Entry 8RM9 (electron microscopy, 4.06 A resolution (low resolution: residue-level contacts below are approximate; hydrogen-bond / salt-bridge calls are withheld)); this record covers chains n and q of the 15 polymer chains in the assembly.

# Chain n (and q)
Name: Islet amyloid polypeptide
Notes: chain q of this document is another copy of the same molecule, construct and numbering; everything in this record applies to it too
UniProt: P10997 (IAPP_HUMAN); residues 1-37 here correspond to UniProt positions 34-70 (UniProt number = residue number + 33)
Amino-acid sequence (38 residues; numbered 1 to 38; the number before each row is that of its first residue):
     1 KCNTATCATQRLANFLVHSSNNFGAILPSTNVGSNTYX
Not modelled in the structure: 1 (chain q: 1-12)
Cystine bridges: Cys-2/Cys-7
Modified / non-standard residues: NH2 (amino group) at position 38
Sequence notes: engineered mutation Pro-28 (Ser61 in P10997); amidation (38)
What the authors report for this chain:
  - contacts within the chain: Phe-15/Leu-27

# Chain n / chain q interface
Residue-residue contacts (5; chain n residue first):
  Asn-14(n) with Tyr-37(q)
  Leu-16(n) with Tyr-37(q)
  His-18(n) with Asn-31(q)
  Asn-21(n) with Ser-29(q)
  Phe-23(n) with Leu-27(q)
Other interface residues (no listed pair), chain q (5 interface residues in all): Thr-36
The authors on this interface:
  - pairs named by the authors: Phe-23(n)/Leu-27(q) (hydrophobic contact)

# Overview
Chain n and chain q each contribute 5 residues to their interface. The authors report a hydrophobic contact
between Phe-23(n) and Leu-27(q). The paper reports contacts within the chain involving Phe-15(n) and
Leu-27(n).
Both chains are Islet amyloid polypeptide. Entry 8RM9 (Cryo-EM structure of human islet amyloid polypeptide
(hIAPP) mutant S28P, polymorph 2) was determined by electron microscopy, deposited together with 8QVP, 8RM8,
8QJ1 and 8QVQ.
